Entry 4DBX (X-ray diffraction, 2.00 A resolution); this record covers chain A.

== Chain A ==
Name: APH(2")-id
Source organism: Enterococcus casseliflavus
UniProt: O68183 (O68183_ENTCA); numbering as in UniProt (aligned over 1-301)
Amino-acid sequence (322 residues; numbered -20 to 301; the number before each row is that of its first residue; numbers below 1 keep their minus sign (Mse-20 is residue -20)):
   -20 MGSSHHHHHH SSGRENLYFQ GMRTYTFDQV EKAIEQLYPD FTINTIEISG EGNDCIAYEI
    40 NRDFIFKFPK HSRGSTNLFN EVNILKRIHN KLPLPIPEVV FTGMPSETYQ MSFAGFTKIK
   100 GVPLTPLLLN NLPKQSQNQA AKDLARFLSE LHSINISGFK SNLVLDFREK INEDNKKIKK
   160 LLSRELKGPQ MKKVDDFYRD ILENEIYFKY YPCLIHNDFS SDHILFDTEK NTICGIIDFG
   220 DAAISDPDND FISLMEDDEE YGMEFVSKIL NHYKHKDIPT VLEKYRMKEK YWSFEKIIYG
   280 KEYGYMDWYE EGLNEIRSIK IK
Unresolved in the structure: -20 to 1, 297-301
Modified positions: Mse-20, Mse1 (selenomethionine); Mse83, Mse90, Mse170, Mse234, Mse242, Mse266, Mse285 (selenomethionine; parent Met)
Construct notes: expression tag (-20 to 0)

== Overview ==
Chain A is APH(2")-id (Enterococcus casseliflavus); the structure, Crystal structure of aminoglycoside
phosphotransferase APH(2")-ID/APH(2")-IVA, was determined by X-ray diffraction (same publication as 4DE4, 4DFB
and 4DFU).
